Entry 5D0T (X-ray diffraction, 2.60 A resolution); this record covers chains K and W of the 28 polymer chains in the assembly.

Chain K:
Molecule: Proteasome subunit beta type-5
Source organism: Saccharomyces cerevisiae (strain ATCC 204508 / S288c)
Notes: EC 3.4.25.1
UniProtKB: P30656 (PSB5_YEAST); residues 1-212 here correspond to UniProt positions 76-287 (UniProt number = residue number + 75)
Amino-acid sequence (212 residues; row label = number of the first residue in the row):
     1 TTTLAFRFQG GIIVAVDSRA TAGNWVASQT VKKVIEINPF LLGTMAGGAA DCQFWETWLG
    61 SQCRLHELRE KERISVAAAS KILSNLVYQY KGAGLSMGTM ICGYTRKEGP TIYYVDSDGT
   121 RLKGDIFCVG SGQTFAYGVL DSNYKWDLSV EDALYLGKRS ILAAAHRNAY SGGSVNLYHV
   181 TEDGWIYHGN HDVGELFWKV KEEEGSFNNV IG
Differences from the reference sequence: engineered mutation Asn-168 (Asp243 in P30656)
Covalent attachments: compound ALD linked to Thr-1
Bound ions: Mg2+: Ala-165, Asn-168, Ser-171 (shared with Asp-204(W) of chain W)
Small-molecule neighbours: ALD (N-[(benzyloxy)carbonyl]-L-leucyl-N-[(2S)-1-hydroxy-4-methylpentan-2-yl]-L-leucinamide): Arg-19, Ala-20, Thr-21, Ala-22, Ala-27, Val-31, Lys-33, Met-45, Ala-46, Gly-47, Gly-48, Ala-49
Reported in the primary citation:
  - binding site for ALD: Thr-1
  - catalytic residues: Asp-17, Lys-33
  - catalytic residues: Gly-47 (proposed by the authors, not directly observed)
  - mutagenesis - T1A, T1C, T1S, D17N: decreased growth
  - mutagenesis - K33A: decreased catalytic activity
  - mutagenesis - T1S, D17N: decreased catalytic activity on Suc-LLVY-AMC
  - mutagenesis - T1C: abolished catalytic activity
  - mutagenesis - T1S: abolished growth in response to 37  degC
  - mutagenesis - T1S (3.7-fold): decreased binding to bortezomib
  - mutagenesis - T1S (1.8-fold): decreased binding to carfilzomib

Chain W:
Molecule: Proteasome subunit beta type-3
Source organism: Saccharomyces cerevisiae (strain ATCC 204508 / S288c)
Notes: EC 3.4.25.1
UniProtKB: P25451 (PSB3_YEAST); residues 0-204 here correspond to UniProt positions 1-205 (UniProt number = residue number + 1)
Amino-acid sequence (205 residues; numbered 0 to 204; the number before each row is that of its first residue; numbering starts at 0):
     0 MSDPSSINGG IVVAMTGKDC VAIACDLRLG SQSLGVSNKF EKIFHYGHVF LGITGLATDV
    60 TTLNEMFRYK TNLYKLKEER AIEPETFTQL VSSSLYERRF GPYFVGPVVA GINSKSGKPF
   120 IAGFDLIGCI DEAKDFIVSG TASDQLFGMC ESLYEPNLEP EDLFETISQA LLNAADRDAL
   180 SGWGAVVYII KKDEVVKRYL KMRQD
Unresolved in the structure: 0
Bound ions: Mg2+: Asp-204 (shared with Ala-165(K), Asn-168(K), Ser-171(K) of chain K)

Chain K / chain W interface:
Pairs across the interface (44; chain K residue first):
  Arg-19(K) with Asp-204(W), salt bridge
  Asn-24(K) with Asp-177(W); Ala-178(W), hydrogen bond (backbone-backbone); Leu-179(W)
  Trp-25(K) with Gln-144(W); Arg-176(W)
  Val-26(K) with Asp-175(W); Arg-176(W), hydrogen bond (backbone-side chain); Asp-177(W); Ala-178(W)
  Ala-27(K) with Arg-176(W), hydrogen bond (backbone-side chain)
  Ser-28(K) with Arg-176(W)
  Gln-29(K) with Arg-202(W)
  Phe-135(K) with Leu-33(W), hydrophobic
  Ala-165(K) with Asp-204(W)
  His-166(K) with Trp-182(W), hydrogen bond (backbone-side chain); Gln-203(W), hydrogen bond (side chain-backbone)
  Arg-167(K) with Ser-32(W); Leu-33(W); Gly-34(W), hydrogen bond (side chain-backbone); Val-35(W), hydrogen bond (side chain-backbone); Trp-182(W)
  Asn-168(K) with Ser-32(W)
  Ala-169(K) with Arg-27(W); Ser-32(W), hydrogen bond (backbone-backbone); Ala-178(W)
  Tyr-170(K) with Ser-32(W); Ala-178(W), hydrophobic
  Ser-171(K) with Asp-204(W)
  Gly-172(K) with Asp-204(W)
  Gly-173(K) with Arg-202(W), hydrogen bond (backbone-side chain); Asp-204(W), hydrogen bond (backbone-side chain)
  Asp-192(K) with Arg-202(W), salt bridge
  Gly-194(K) with Arg-202(W)
  Phe-197(K) with Gln-203(W)
  Trp-198(K) with Lys-200(W); Met-201(W); Gln-203(W)
  Asn-209(K) with Asn-37(W), hydrogen bond (backbone-side chain); Lys-38(W), hydrogen bond (backbone-side chain)
  Val-210(K) with Asn-37(W); Lys-38(W); Gln-203(W)
  Ile-211(K) with Lys-38(W)
Also at the interface, not in a pair above, chain K (26 interface residues in all): Val-193, Asn-208
Also at the interface, not in a pair above, chain W (23 interface residues in all): Ser-5, Leu-26, Gln-31, Tyr-198

Overview:
The interface between chain K and chain W involves 26 residues on one side and 23 on the other; the contacts
include 12 hydrogen bonds and 2 salt bridges. Polar pairs include Arg-19(K)/Asp-204(W), Asp-192(K)/Arg-202(W)
and Val-26(K)/Arg-176(W). From the paper: catalytic residues Asp-17(K), Lys-33(K) and Gly-47(K); T1A, T1C and
T1S of chain K, among others, reduce growth; 5 substitutions were tested in all.
Chain K is Proteasome subunit beta type-5 and chain W is Proteasome subunit beta type-3, both from
Saccharomyces cerevisiae (strain ATCC 204508 / S288c); the structure, Yeast 20S proteasome beta5-D166N mutant
in complex with MG132, was determined by X-ray diffraction (same publication as 5CZ4, 5CZ5, 5CZ6, 5CZ7, 5CZ8,
5CZ9 and 16 further entries).
